Entry 2BM7 (X-ray diffraction, 2.70 A resolution); this record covers chains A and B of the 3 polymer chains in the assembly.

[Chain A (and B)]
Name: Pentapeptide repeat family protein
Source organism: Mycobacterium tuberculosis
Notes: chain B of this document is another copy of the same molecule, construct and numbering; everything in this record applies to it too
UniProt: O50390 (O50390_MYCTU); residue numbers follow UniProt; this construct covers 1-183
Chain sequence (186 residues; numbered -2 to 183; the number before each row is that of its first residue; numbers below 1 keep their minus sign (Gly-2 is residue -2)):
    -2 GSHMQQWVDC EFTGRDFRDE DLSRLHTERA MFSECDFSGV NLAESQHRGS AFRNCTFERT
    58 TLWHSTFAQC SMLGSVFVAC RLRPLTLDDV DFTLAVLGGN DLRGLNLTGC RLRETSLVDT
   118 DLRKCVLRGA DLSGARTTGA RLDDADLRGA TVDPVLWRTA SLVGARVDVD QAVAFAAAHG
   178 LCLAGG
Unresolved in the structure: -2 to 2, 182-183 (chain B: -2 to 2)

[Interface between chain A and chain B]
Pairs across the interface - 11 pairs, chain A then chain B:
  Asp6(A) - Glu25(B)
  Arg26(A) - Arg26(B)
  Arg108(A) - Asp85(B)  salt bridge
  Arg110(A) - Arg125(B)
  Asp128(A) - Arg125(B)  salt bridge
  Ser130(A) - Arg125(B)
  Thr148(A) - Arg125(B)  hydrogen bond
  Thr148(A) - Arg145(B)
  Val166(A) - Val166(B)  hydrophobic
  Asp167(A) - Asp165(B)
  Asp167(A) - Val166(B)  hydrogen bond (side chain-backbone)
Other interface residues (no listed pair), chain B (8 interface residues in all): Asp167

[Summary]
The interface between chain A and chain B involves 9 residues on one side and 8 on the other; the contacts
include 2 hydrogen bonds and 2 salt bridges. Polar pairs include Arg108(A)-Asp85(B), Asp128(A)-Arg125(B) and
Thr148(A)-Arg125(B).
Chain A and chain B are both Pentapeptide repeat family protein (Mycobacterium tuberculosis); the structure,
The Structure of MfpA (Rv3361c, P3221 Crystal form). The Pentapeptide Repeat Protein from Mycobacterium
tuberculosis Folds ..., was determined by X-ray diffraction (same publication as 2BM4 and 2BM5).
